PDB entry 6PCQ | electron microscopy, 2.60 A resolution | chains L and M of the 7 polymer chains in the assembly

== Chain L ==
Molecule: 50S ribosomal protein L15
Source organism: Escherichia coli
UniProt: A0A037Y8L6 (A0A037Y8L6_ECOLX); residue numbers follow UniProt; this construct covers 1-144
Chain sequence (144 residues; numbered 1 to 144; the number before each row is that of its first residue):
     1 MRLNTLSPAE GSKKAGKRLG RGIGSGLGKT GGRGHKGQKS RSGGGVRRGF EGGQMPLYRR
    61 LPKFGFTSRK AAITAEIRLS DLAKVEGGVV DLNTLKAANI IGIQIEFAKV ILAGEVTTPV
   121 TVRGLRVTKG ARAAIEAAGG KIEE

== Chain M ==
Molecule: 50S ribosomal protein L4
Source organism: Escherichia coli
UniProt: D7Z9F6 (D7Z9F6_ECOLX); numbering as in UniProt (aligned over 1-201)
Chain sequence (201 residues; each row starts with the number of its first residue):
     1 MELVLKDAQS ALTVSETTFG RDFNEALVHQ VVVAYAAGAR QGTRAQKTRA EVTGSGKKPW
    61 RQKGTGRARS GSIKSPIWRS GGVTFAARPQ DHSQKVNKKM YRGALKSILS ELVRQDRLIV
   121 VEKFSVEAPK TKLLAQKLKD MALEDVLIIT GELDENLFLA ARNLHKVDVR DATGIDPVSL
   181 IAFDKVVMTA DAVKQVEEML A

== Chain L / chain M interface ==
Pairs across the interface (18):
  Met1(L) - Phe23(M)  hydrophobic
  Met1(L) - Ile108(M)
  Met1(L) - Glu111(M)
  Met1(L) - Leu112(M)  hydrophobic
  Met1(L) - Gln115(M)
  Met1(L) - Arg117(M)  hydrogen bond (backbone-side chain)
  Met1(L) - Ile181(M)
  Arg2(L) - Ile181(M)
  Arg2(L) - Asp184(M)  salt bridge
  Leu3(L) - Val32(M)  hydrophobic
  Leu3(L) - Ile181(M)
  Thr5(L) - Glu25(M)
  Leu6(L) - Phe23(M)  hydrophobic
  Leu6(L) - Glu25(M)
  Leu6(L) - Val28(M)  hydrophobic
  Ser7(L) - Glu25(M)  hydrogen bond (backbone-side chain)
  Pro8(L) - His29(M)
  Lys13(L) - His29(M)
Other interface residues (no listed pair), chain L (9 interface residues in all): Ala9
Other interface residues (no listed pair), chain M (14 interface residues in all): Ala26, Ala182

== Summary ==
Chain L and chain M form an interface of 9 and 14 residues respectively; the contacts include 2 hydrogen bonds
and 1 salt bridge. Polar contacts include Arg2(L)-Asp184(M), Met1(L)-Arg117(M) and Ser7(L)-Glu25(M).
Here chain L is 50S ribosomal protein L15 and chain M is 50S ribosomal protein L4, both from Escherichia coli.
Entry 6PCQ (E. coli 50S ribosome bound to VM2) was determined by electron microscopy together with 6PC5, 6PC6,
6PC7, 6PC8, 6PCH, 6PCR and 3 further entries from the same study.
